Entry 2BLC (X-ray diffraction, 2.25 A resolution); this record covers chain A.

[Chain A]
Molecule: Dihydrofolate reductase-thymidylate synthase
From: Plasmodium vivax
Notes: EC 1.5.1.3
Reference sequence: Q5U9H1 (Q5U9H1_PLAVI); residue numbers follow UniProt; this construct covers 1-237
Amino-acid sequence (238 residues; row label = number of the first residue in the row):
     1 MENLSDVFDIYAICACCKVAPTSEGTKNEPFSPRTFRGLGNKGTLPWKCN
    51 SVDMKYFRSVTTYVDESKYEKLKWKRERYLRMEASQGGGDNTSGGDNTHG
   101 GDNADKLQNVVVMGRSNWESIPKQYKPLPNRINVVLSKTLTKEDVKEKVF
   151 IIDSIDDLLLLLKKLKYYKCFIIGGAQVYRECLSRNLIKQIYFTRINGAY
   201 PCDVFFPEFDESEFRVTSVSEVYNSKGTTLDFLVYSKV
Disordered / not traced: 1, 84-105
Sequence notes: conflict Asn3 (Asp in Q5U9H1), Glu213 (Gln in Q5U9H1)
Residues lining bound ligands:
  - 6-ethyl-5-phenylpyrimidine-2,4-diamine (CP7): Ile13, Cys14, Ala15, Leu45, Asp53, Met54, Phe57, Asn117, Ile121, Ile173, Tyr179, Thr194
  - NADPH (NDP; NADPH dihydro-nicotinamide-adenine-dinucleotide phosphate): Cys14, Ala15, Leu39, Gly40, Asn41, Gly43, Thr44, Leu45, Trp47, Gly114, Arg115, Ser116, Asn117, Ser120, Leu136, Ser137, Lys138, Thr139, Ile152, Asp153, Ser154, Ile155, Ile173, Gly174, Gly175, Ala176, Gln177, Val178, Tyr179, Val204
From the paper describing this entry:
  - binding site for 2-(N-morpholino)-ethanesulfonic acid: Arg58, Arg131
  - conformationally variable residues (side-chain flip): Asn117
  - contacts within the chain: Asn117-Ile173 (backbone contact), Asn117-Gly174 (backbone contact), Asn117-Ser120 (hydrogen bond)

[Summary]
Chain A binds NADPH and 6-ethyl-5-phenylpyrimidine-2,4-diamine. The paper reports a binding site for
2-(N-morpholino)-ethanesulfonic acid at Arg58 and Arg131; conformational variability at Asn117.
Chain A is Dihydrofolate reductase-thymidylate synthase (Plasmodium vivax); the structure, SP21 double mutant
P. vivax Dihydrofolate reductase in complex with des-chloropyrimethamine, was determined by X-ray diffraction
(same publication as 2BL9, 2BLA and 2BLB).
